4FNT - chains C and D of the 4 polymer chains in the assembly; structure by X-ray diffraction, 2.60 A resolution.

[Chain C (and D)]
Molecule: Alpha-galactosidase AgaA
From: Geobacillus stearothermophilus
Notes: EC 3.2.1.22; chain D of this document is another copy of the same molecule, construct and numbering; everything in this record applies to it too
UniProt: Q9ALJ4 (Q9ALJ4_GEOSE); residue numbers follow UniProt; this construct covers 1-729
Amino-acid sequence (729 residues; numbered 1 to 729; the number before each row is that of its first residue):
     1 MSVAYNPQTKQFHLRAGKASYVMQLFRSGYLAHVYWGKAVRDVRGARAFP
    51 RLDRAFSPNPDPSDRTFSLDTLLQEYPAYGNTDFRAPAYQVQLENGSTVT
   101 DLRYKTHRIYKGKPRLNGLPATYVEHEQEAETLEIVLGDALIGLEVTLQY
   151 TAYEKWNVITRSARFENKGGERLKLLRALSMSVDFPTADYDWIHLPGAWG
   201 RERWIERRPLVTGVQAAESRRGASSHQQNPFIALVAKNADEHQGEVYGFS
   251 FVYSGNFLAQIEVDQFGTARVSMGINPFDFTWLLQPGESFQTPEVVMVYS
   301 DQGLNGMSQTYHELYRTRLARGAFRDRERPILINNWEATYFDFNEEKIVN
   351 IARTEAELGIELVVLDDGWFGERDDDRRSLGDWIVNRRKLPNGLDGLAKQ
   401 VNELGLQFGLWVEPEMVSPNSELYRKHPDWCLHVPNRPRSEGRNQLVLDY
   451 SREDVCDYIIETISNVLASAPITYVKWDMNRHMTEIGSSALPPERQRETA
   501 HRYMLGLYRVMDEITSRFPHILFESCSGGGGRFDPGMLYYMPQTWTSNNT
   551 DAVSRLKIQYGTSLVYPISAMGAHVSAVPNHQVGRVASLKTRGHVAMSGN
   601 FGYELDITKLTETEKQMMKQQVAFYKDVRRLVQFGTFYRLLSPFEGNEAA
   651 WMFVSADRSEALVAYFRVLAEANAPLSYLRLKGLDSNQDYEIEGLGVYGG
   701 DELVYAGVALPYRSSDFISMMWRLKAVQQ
Disordered / not traced: 1-9, 728-729
Differences from the reference sequence: engineered mutation Glu-355 (Ala in Q9ALJ4), Asn-548 (Asp in Q9ALJ4), Val-704 (Met in Q9ALJ4)
Curated features (UniProtKB/Swiss-Prot):
  - active site: Asp-478 (Nucleophile)
  - binding site (substrate): Asp-53, Trp-199, Asp-366, Asp-367, Arg-443, Lys-476 to Asn-480, Cys-526
  - mutagenesis: Trp-336 (W336A: Very strongly reduced hydrolytic efficiency against raffinose, but displays medium level of transglycosylation activity compared to none with wild-type enzyme ...), Asp-478 (D478A: Loss of activity)

[Interface between chain C and chain D]
Residue-residue contacts - 75 pairs, chain C then chain D:
  Tyr-35(C) with Tyr-705(D); Ala-706(D), hydrophobic
  Lys-38(C) with Tyr-705(D)
  Ala-39(C) with Tyr-705(D)
  Val-40(C) with Asp-701(D); Glu-702(D)
  Arg-41(C) with Ser-686(D), hydrogen bond (side chain-backbone); Asn-687(D); Gln-688(D), hydrogen bond (side chain-backbone); Asp-689(D), salt bridge; Gly-699(D); Asp-701(D), salt bridge
  Asp-42(C) with Glu-702(D)
  Val-43(C) with Glu-702(D)
  Arg-44(C) with Asp-689(D), salt bridge; Val-697(D); Glu-702(D), hydrogen bond (backbone-side chain)
  Gly-45(C) with Tyr-698(D); Glu-702(D), hydrogen bond (backbone-side chain)
  Ala-48(C) with Tyr-698(D); Ala-709(D)
  Phe-49(C) with Ala-709(D), hydrophobic
  Pro-50(C) with Leu-676(D), hydrophobic; Leu-710(D); Tyr-712(D)
  Leu-52(C) with Leu-676(D), hydrophobic; Tyr-712(D), hydrophobic
  Arg-54(C) with Asn-673(D), hydrogen bond; Ala-674(D), hydrogen bond (side chain-backbone)
  Pro-186(C) with Tyr-678(D), hydrophobic
  Thr-187(C) with Tyr-678(D)
  Asn-238(C) with Asp-240(D)
  Asp-240(C) with Asn-238(D), hydrogen bond
  Gln-243(C) with Gln-243(D), hydrogen bond
  Glu-245(C) with Arg-680(D), salt bridge
  Phe-266(C) with Asn-673(D); Pro-675(D)
  Asn-673(C) with Arg-54(D), hydrogen bond; Phe-266(D)
  Ala-674(C) with Arg-54(D), hydrogen bond (backbone-side chain)
  Pro-675(C) with Arg-54(D); Phe-266(D)
  Leu-676(C) with Pro-50(D), hydrophobic; Leu-52(D), hydrophobic; Arg-54(D)
  Tyr-678(C) with Pro-186(D); Thr-187(D)
  Arg-680(C) with Glu-245(D), salt bridge
  Ser-686(C) with Arg-41(D), hydrogen bond (backbone-side chain)
  Asn-687(C) with Arg-41(D)
  Gln-688(C) with Arg-41(D), hydrogen bond (backbone-side chain)
  Asp-689(C) with Arg-41(D), salt bridge; Arg-44(D), salt bridge
  Val-697(C) with Arg-44(D)
  Tyr-698(C) with Arg-44(D); Gly-45(D); Ala-48(D)
  Gly-699(C) with Arg-41(D); Arg-44(D)
  Asp-701(C) with Val-40(D); Arg-41(D), salt bridge
  Glu-702(C) with Val-40(D); Asp-42(D); Val-43(D); Arg-44(D), hydrogen bond (side chain-backbone); Gly-45(D), hydrogen bond (side chain-backbone)
  Tyr-705(C) with Tyr-35(D), hydrogen bond (backbone-side chain); Lys-38(D); Ala-39(D)
  Ala-706(C) with Tyr-35(D), hydrophobic
  Ala-709(C) with Ala-48(D); Phe-49(D), hydrophobic
  Leu-710(C) with Pro-50(D)
  Tyr-712(C) with Pro-50(D); Leu-52(D), hydrophobic
Other interface residues (no listed pair), chain C (44 interface residues in all): Gly-267, Gly-700, Pro-711
Other interface residues (no listed pair), chain D (45 interface residues in all): Gln-265, Gly-267, Gly-700, Pro-711

[In short]
Chain C and chain D form an interface of 44 and 45 residues respectively, with 15 hydrogen bonds and 8 salt
bridges. Polar contacts include Arg-41(C)/Asp-689(D), Arg-41(C)/Asp-701(D) and Arg-44(C)/Asp-689(D). From
UniProt: active-site residue Asp-478(C), 11 substrate-binding residues and 2 mutagenesis sites on chain C.
Chain C and chain D are both Alpha-galactosidase AgaA (Geobacillus stearothermophilus); the structure, Crystal
structure of GH36 alpha-galactosidase AgaA A355E D548N from Geobacillus stearothermophilus in complex with
raffinose, was determined by X-ray diffraction, deposited together with 4FNP, 4FNQ, 4FNR, 4FNS and 4FNU.
